Entry 4FNK (X-ray diffraction, 1.90 A resolution); this record covers chains D and F of the 6 polymer chains in the assembly.

== Chain D (and F) ==
Molecule: Hemagglutinin HA2 chain
From: Influenza A virus
Notes: chain F of this document is another copy of the same molecule, construct and numbering; everything in this record applies to it too
UniProt: Q91MA7 (HEMA_I68A4); residues 1-174 here correspond to UniProt positions 346-519 (UniProt number = residue number + 345)
Amino-acid sequence (174 residues; each row starts with the number of its first residue):
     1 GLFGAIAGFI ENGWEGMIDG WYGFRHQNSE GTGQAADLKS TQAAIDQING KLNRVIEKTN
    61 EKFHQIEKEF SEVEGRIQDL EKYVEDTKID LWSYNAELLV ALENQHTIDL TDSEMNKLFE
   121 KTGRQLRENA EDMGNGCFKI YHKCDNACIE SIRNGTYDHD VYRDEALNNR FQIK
Not modelled in the structure: 172-174
Disulfide bonds: C144-C148
Covalent attachments: N-acetylglucosamine (NAG) linked to N154
Swiss-Prot annotation at these positions:
  - glycosylation: N154 (N-linked (GlcNAc...) asparagine)

== Chain D / chain F interface ==
Residue-residue contacts (54):
  F3(D) - L2(F)
  F3(D) - F3(F)  hydrophobic
  R54(D) - E97(F)  salt bridge
  R54(D) - A101(F)
  K62(D) - D86(F)  salt bridge
  K62(D) - D90(F)  salt bridge
  Q65(D) - D79(F)
  Q65(D) - Y83(F)
  I66(D) - D79(F)
  I66(D) - L80(F)  hydrophobic
  I66(D) - Y83(F)  hydrophobic
  K68(D) - Y83(F)  hydrogen bond
  F70(D) - R76(F)
  E74(D) - R76(F)  salt bridge
  I77(D) - R76(F)
  I77(D) - I77(F)  hydrophobic
  I77(D) - L80(F)  hydrophobic
  L80(D) - L80(F)  hydrophobic
  E81(D) - R76(F)  salt bridge
  E81(D) - L80(F)
  V84(D) - Y83(F)  hydrophobic
  V84(D) - V84(F)  hydrophobic
  E85(D) - Y83(F)  hydrogen bond
  K88(D) - Y83(F)  hydrogen bond
  K88(D) - T87(F)
  L91(D) - L91(F)  hydrophobic
  W92(D) - L91(F)
  W92(D) - Y94(F)  hydrophobic
  N95(D) - L91(F)
  N95(D) - Y94(F)
  L99(D) - Y94(F)
  H106(D) - Q105(F)
  L110(D) - L2(F)  hydrophobic
  S113(D) - L2(F)  hydrogen bond (side chain-backbone)
  K117(D) - G1(F)  hydrogen bond (side chain-backbone)
  K117(D) - L2(F)
  K117(D) - G4(F)
  R124(D) - F9(F)
  R124(D) - F119(F)
  R124(D) - E120(F)  salt bridge
  R124(D) - D132(F)  salt bridge
  R124(D) - G134(F)
  R127(D) - E131(F)  salt bridge
  R127(D) - D132(F)
  R127(D) - Y141(F)  hydrogen bond
  E128(D) - E131(F)
  E128(D) - R170(F)  salt bridge
  E128(D) - F171(F)
  R163(D) - E131(F)  salt bridge
  R163(D) - Y141(F)
  R163(D) - R170(F)  hydrogen bond (side chain-backbone)
  L167(D) - R170(F)
  L167(D) - F171(F)  hydrophobic
  F171(D) - F171(F)  hydrophobic
Interface residues without a listed pair, chain D (33 interface residues in all): N60, H64, Q78, L102, D109
Interface residues without a listed pair, chain F (32 interface residues in all): N95, L98, L102, M133, K139

== Overview ==
The interface between chain D and chain F involves 33 residues on one side and 32 on the other, with 7
hydrogen bonds and 10 salt bridges. Polar contacts include R54(D)-E97(F), K62(D)-D86(F) and K62(D)-D90(F).
N-acetylglucosamine is covalently linked to N154(D).
Both chains are Hemagglutinin HA2 chain (Influenza A virus). Entry 4FNK (Crystal structure of the A/Hong
Kong/1/1968 (H3N2) influenza virus hemagglutinin) was determined by X-ray diffraction (same publication as
4FNL, 4FP8 and 4FQR).
